3MZ6 - chain A; structure by X-ray diffraction, 2.00 A resolution.

[Chain A]
Protein: Histone deacetylase 8
From: Homo sapiens
Notes: EC 3.5.1.98
Reference sequence: Q9BY41 (HDAC8_HUMAN); residue numbers follow UniProt; this construct covers 1-377
Sequence (389 residues; each row starts with the number of its first residue):
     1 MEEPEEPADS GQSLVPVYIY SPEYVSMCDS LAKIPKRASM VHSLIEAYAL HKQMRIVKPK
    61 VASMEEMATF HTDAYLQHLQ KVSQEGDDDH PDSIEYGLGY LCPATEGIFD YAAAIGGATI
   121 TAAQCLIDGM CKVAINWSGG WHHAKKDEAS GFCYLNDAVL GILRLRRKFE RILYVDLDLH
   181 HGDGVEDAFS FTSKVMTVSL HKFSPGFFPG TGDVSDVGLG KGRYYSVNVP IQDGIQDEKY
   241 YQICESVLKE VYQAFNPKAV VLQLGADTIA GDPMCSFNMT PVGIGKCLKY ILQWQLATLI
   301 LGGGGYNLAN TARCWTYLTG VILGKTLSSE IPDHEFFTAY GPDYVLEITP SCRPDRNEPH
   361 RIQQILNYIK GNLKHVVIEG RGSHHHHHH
Unresolved in the structure: 1-13, 87-94, 379-389
Construct notes: engineered mutation L101 (Asp in Q9BY41); expression tag (378-389)
Bound ions: K+ site 1: D176, D178, H180, S199, L200; Fe2+: D178, H180, D267 (together with B3N); K+ site 2: F189, T192, V195, Y225
Residues lining bound ligands: B3N (4-(dimethylamino)-N-[7-(hydroxyamino)-7-oxoheptyl]benzamide): Y100, L101, H142, H143, G151, F152, D178, H180, F208, D267, M274, G304, Y306
Swiss-Prot annotation at these positions:
  - active site: H143 (Proton acceptor)
  - binding site (substrate): G151, Y306
  - binding site (a divalent metal cation): D178, H180, D267
  - modified residue: S39 (Phosphoserine)
From the paper describing this entry:
  - Fe2+ coordination: D178, H180, D267
  - K+ coordination: D178, H180

[Overview]
Bound to chain A: compound B3N. D176, D178, H180, S199 and L200 coordinate K+ site 1. D178, H180 and D267
coordinate Fe2+. UniProt lists active-site residue H143, substrate-binding residues G151 and Y306 and 3
divalent metal cation-binding residues. From the paper: Fe2+ coordination by D178, H180 and D267; K+
coordination by D178 and H180.
Chain A is Histone deacetylase 8 (Homo sapiens); the structure, Crystal structure of D101L Fe2+ HDAC8
complexed with M344, was determined by X-ray diffraction, deposited together with 3MZ3, 3MZ4 and 3MZ7.
